Entry 8GRQ (electron microscopy, 3.87 A resolution); this record covers chains D and I of the 13 polymer chains in the assembly.

[Chain D]
Name: H2B
Source organism: Homo sapiens
Chain sequence (188 residues; each row starts with the number of its first residue):
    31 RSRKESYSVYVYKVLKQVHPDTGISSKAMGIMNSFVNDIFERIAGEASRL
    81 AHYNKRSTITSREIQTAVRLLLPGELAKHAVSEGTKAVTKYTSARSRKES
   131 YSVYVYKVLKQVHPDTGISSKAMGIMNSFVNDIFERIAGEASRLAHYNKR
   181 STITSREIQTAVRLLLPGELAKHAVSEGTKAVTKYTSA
Not modelled in the structure: 125-218

[Chain I]
Molecule: 147-nt DNA strand
Source organism: Homo sapiens
Sequence (147 nucleotides; numbered -73 to 73; the number before each row is that of its first residue; numbers below 1 keep their minus sign (DA-73 is residue -73)):
   -73 ACAGGATGTATATATCTGACACGTGCCTGGAGACTAGGGAGTAATCCCCT
   -23 TGGCGGTTAAAACGCGGGGGACAGCGCGTACGTGCGTTTAAGCGGTGCTA
    27 GAGCTGTCTACGACCAATTGAGCGGCCTCGGCACCGGGATTCTCCAG

[Interface between chain D and chain I]
Residue-residue contacts (15; chain D residue first):
  Arg31(D) - DC30(I)  phosphate contact
  Ser32(D) - DC30(I)  phosphate contact
  Tyr42(D) - DA-53(I)  hydrogen bond to the phosphate
  Tyr42(D) - DC-52(I)  phosphate contact
  Gly53(D) - DA-53(I)  phosphate contact
  Ile54(D) - DC-54(I)  phosphate contact
  Ile54(D) - DA-53(I)  phosphate contact
  Ser55(D) - DC-54(I)  phosphate contact
  Ser56(D) - DC-54(I)  hydrogen bond to the phosphate
  Lys85(D) - DA-34(I)  phosphate contact
  Arg86(D) - DA-34(I)  salt bridge to the phosphate
  Arg86(D) - DG-33(I)  salt bridge to the phosphate
  Ser87(D) - DG-35(I)  hydrogen bond to the phosphate
  Ser87(D) - DA-34(I)  hydrogen bond to the phosphate
  Thr88(D) - DA-34(I)  phosphate contact
Interface residues without a listed pair, chain D (12 interface residues in all): Arg33
Interface residues without a listed pair, chain I (9 interface residues in all): DT-46, DT31

[In short]
12 residues of chain D and 9 residues of chain I are in contact; the contacts include 4 hydrogen bonds and 2
salt bridges. Polar contacts include Tyr42(D)-DA-53(I), Ser56(D)-DC-54(I) and Ser87(D)-DG-35(I).
Chain D is H2B and chain I is a 147-nt DNA strand, both from Homo sapiens; the structure, Cryo-EM structure of
BRCA1/BARD1 bound to H2AK127-UbcH5c-Ub nucleosome, was determined by electron microscopy.
